6L4A - chains A and I of the 26 polymer chains in the assembly; structure by electron microscopy, 12.30 A resolution (very low resolution: no residue pairs are listed; an interface is given only as per-side residue counts).

# Chain A
Name: Histone H3.1
From: Homo sapiens
UniProtKB: P68431 (H31_HUMAN); residues 0-135 here correspond to UniProt positions 1-136 (UniProt number = residue number + 1)
Sequence (139 residues; each row starts with the number of its first residue; numbers below 1 keep their minus sign (Gly-3 is residue -3)):
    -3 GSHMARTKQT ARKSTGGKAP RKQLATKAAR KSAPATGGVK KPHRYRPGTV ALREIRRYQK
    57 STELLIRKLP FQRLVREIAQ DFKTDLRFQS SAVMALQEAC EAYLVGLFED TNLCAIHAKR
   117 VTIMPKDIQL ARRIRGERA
Disordered / not traced: -3 to 37, 135
Differences from the reference sequence: expression tag (-3 to -1)
UniProt features mapped onto this chain:
  - modified residue: Arg2 (Asymmetric dimethylarginine), Thr3 (Phosphothreonine), Lys4 (Allysine), Gln5 (5-glutamyl dopamine), Thr6 (Phosphothreonine), Arg8 (Citrulline), Lys9 (N6,N6,N6-trimethyllysine), Ser10 (ADP-ribosylserine), Thr11 (Phosphothreonine), Lys14 (N6-(2-hydroxyisobutyryl)lysine), Arg17 (Asymmetric dimethylarginine), Lys18 (N6-(2-hydroxyisobutyryl)lysine), Lys23 (N6-(2-hydroxyisobutyryl)lysine), Arg26 (Citrulline), Lys27 (N6,N6,N6-trimethyllysine), Ser28 (ADP-ribosylserine), Lys36 (N6,N6,N6-trimethyllysine), Lys37 (N6-methyllysine), Tyr41 (Phosphotyrosine), Lys56 (N6,N6,N6-trimethyllysine) and 8 more in UniProt
  - lipidation: Lys18 (N6-decanoyllysine)

# Chain I
Molecule: 485-nt DNA strand
Sequence (485 nucleotides; row label = number of the first residue in the row; numbers below 1 keep their minus sign (DA-242 is residue -242)):
  -242 ATCAGAATCC CGGTGCCGAG GCCGCTCAAT TGGTCGTAGA CAGCTCTAGC ACCGCTTAAA
  -182 CGCACGTACG CGCTGTCCCC CGCGTTTTAA CCGCCAAGGG GATTACTCCC TAGTCTCCAG
  -122 GCACGTGTCA GATATATACA TCGATTGGAT AGGCCCGGAC GGCCTGGATA ATCAGAATCC
   -62 CGGTGCCGAG GCCGCTCAAT TGGTCGTAGA CAGCTCTAGC ACCGCTTAAA CGCACGTACG
    -2 CGCTGTCCCC CGCGTTTTAA CCGCCAAGGG GATTACTCCC TAGTCTCCAG GCACGTGTCA
    58 GATATATACA TCGATTGGAT AGGCCCCAAC GGCCTGGATA ATCAGAATCC CGGTGCCGAG
   118 GCCGCTCAAT TGGTCGTAGA CAGCTCTAGC ACCGCTTAAA CGCACGTACG CGCTGTCCCC
   178 CGCGTTTTAA CCGCCAAGGG GATTACTCCC TAGTCTCCAG GCACGTGTCA GATATATACA
   238 TCGAT

# Chain A / chain I interface
At this resolution (12 A) residue pairs are not listed: 17 residues of chain A and 10 of chain I lie at the interface.

# In short
17 residues of chain A and 10 residues of chain I are in contact.
Here chain A is Histone H3.1 (Homo sapiens) and chain I is a 485-nt DNA strand. Entry 6L4A (H3-H3-H3
tri-nucleosome with the 22 base-pair linker DNA) was determined by electron microscopy, deposited together
with 6L49.
